PDB entry 2B2G | X-ray diffraction, 3.02 A resolution | chains S and C of the 5 polymer chains in the assembly

# Chain S
Molecule: 19-nt RNA strand
Sequence (19 nucleotides; numbered 400 to 418; the number before each row is that of its first residue):
   400 ACAUGAGGAU UACCCAUGU
Not modelled in the structure: 400-401, 417-418

# Chain C
Protein: Coat protein
From: Enterobacterio phage MS2
UniProtKB: P03612 (COAT_BPMS2); residues 1-129 here = UniProt positions 1-129
Sequence (129 residues; row label = number of the first residue in the row):
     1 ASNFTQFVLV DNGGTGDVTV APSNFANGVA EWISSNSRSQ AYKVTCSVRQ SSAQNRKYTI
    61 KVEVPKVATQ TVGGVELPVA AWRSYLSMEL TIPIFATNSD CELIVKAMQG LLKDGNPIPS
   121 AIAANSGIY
Differences from the reference sequence: engineered mutation Ser87 (Asn in P03612)
Reported in the primary citation:
  - mutagenesis - N87S: decreased binding to MS2 operator (citing earlier work)
  - specificity-determining residues: Glu89 (proposed by the authors, not directly observed)
  - mutagenesis - N87S, N87S/E89K: increased binding to Qbeta stem-loop (citing earlier work)

# Chain S / chain C interface
Contacting residue pairs (17):
  A402(S) with Arg49(C), salt bridge to the phosphate; Ser51(C), phosphate contact; Lys57(C), phosphate contact
  U403(S) with Lys57(C), salt bridge to the phosphate
  A408(S) with Ser87(C), base contact
  U409(S) with Tyr85(C), hydrogen bond to the phosphate
  U410(S) with Lys43(C), phosphate contact; Lys61(C), sugar contact; Glu63(C), sugar contact; Tyr85(C), stacking on the base; Ser87(C), base contact
  A411(S) with Val29(C), base contact; Thr45(C), hydrogen bond to the base; Cys46(C), base contact; Ser47(C), hydrogen bond to the base; Thr59(C), hydrogen bond to the base; Lys61(C), salt bridge to the phosphate
Other interface residues (no listed pair), chain C (16 interface residues in all): Ile60, Arg83, Glu89

# Summary
The interface between chain S and chain C involves 6 residues on one side and 16 on the other, with 4 hydrogen
bonds, 3 salt bridges and 1 aromatic stacking contact. Among the polar pairs are A411(S)-Thr45(C),
A411(S)-Ser47(C) and A411(S)-Thr59(C). The paper reports that N87S and N87S/E89K of chain C increase binding
to Qbeta stem-loop; the specificity determinant Glu89(C).
Chain S is a 19-nt RNA strand and chain C is Coat protein (Enterobacterio phage MS2); the structure, MS2
Wild-type RNA stemloop complexed with an N87S mutant MS2 capsid, was determined by X-ray diffraction (same
publication as 1ZSE, 2B2D, 2B2E, 2BNY, 2BQ5 and 2BS1).
